9RJS - chains E and X of the 7 polymer chains in the assembly; structure by electron microscopy, 2.59 A resolution.

Chain E:
Molecule: PHIKZ123
From: Phikzvirus phiKZ
UniProtKB: Q8SD39 (Q8SD39_BPDPK); residues 1-543 here = UniProt positions 1-543
Amino-acid sequence (543 residues; each row starts with the number of its first residue):
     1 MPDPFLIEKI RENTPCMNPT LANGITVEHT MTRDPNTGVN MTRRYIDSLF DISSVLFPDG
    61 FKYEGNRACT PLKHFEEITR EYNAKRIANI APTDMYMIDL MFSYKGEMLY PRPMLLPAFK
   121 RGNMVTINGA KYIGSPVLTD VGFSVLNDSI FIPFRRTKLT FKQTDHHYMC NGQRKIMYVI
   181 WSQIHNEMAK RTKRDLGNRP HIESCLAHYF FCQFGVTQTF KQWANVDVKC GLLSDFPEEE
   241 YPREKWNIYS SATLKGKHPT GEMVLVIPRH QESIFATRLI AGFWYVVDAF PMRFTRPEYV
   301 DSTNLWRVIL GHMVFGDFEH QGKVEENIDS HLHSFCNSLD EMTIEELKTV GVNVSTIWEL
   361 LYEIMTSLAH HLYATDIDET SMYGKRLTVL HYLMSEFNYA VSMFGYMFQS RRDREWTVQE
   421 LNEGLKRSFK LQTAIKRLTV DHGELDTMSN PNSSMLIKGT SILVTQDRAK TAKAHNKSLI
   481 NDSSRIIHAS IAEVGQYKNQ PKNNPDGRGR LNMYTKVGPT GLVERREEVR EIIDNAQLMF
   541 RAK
Unresolved in the structure: 1, 192-200, 231-246, 253-262, 271-272, 316-319, 472-483, 543
Construct notes: conflict Gly197 (Asp in Q8SD39)

Chain X:
Molecule: DNA - atgagtaattttagtgaatgtatttgctatattgctatgtagacagttcccaaaagcctaaagttacaatatagg
Sequence (75 nucleotides; numbered 1 to 75; the number before each row is that of its first residue):
     1 ATGAGTAATT TTAGTGAATG TATTTGCTAT ATTGCTATGT AGACAGTTCC CAAAAGCCTA
    61 AAGTTACAAT ATAGG
Unresolved in the structure: 1-11, 32-35, 40-75

Chain E / chain X interface:
Contacting residue pairs (20):
  Ala84(E) - DG26(X)  phosphate contact
  Leu146(E) - DG39(X)  base contact
  Phe151(E) - DG39(X)  stacking on the base
  Arg155(E) - DT38(X)  hydrogen bond to the base
  Arg156(E) - DT38(X)  hydrogen bond to the base
  Thr157(E) - DT38(X)  base contact
  Lys158(E) - DT38(X)  base contact
  His185(E) - DT36(X)  stacking on the base
  Asn186(E) - DT36(X)  hydrogen bond to the base
  Asn186(E) - DA37(X)  sugar contact
  Glu187(E) - DT36(X)  sugar contact
  Lys190(E) - DT36(X)  hydrogen bond to the phosphate
  Lys190(E) - DA37(X)  salt bridge to the phosphate
  His331(E) - DT36(X)  base contact
  Ser334(E) - DT36(X)  hydrogen bond to the base
  Asn398(E) - DT38(X)  base contact
  Tyr399(E) - DT38(X)  phosphate contact
  Ser402(E) - DT38(X)  hydrogen bond to the base
  Tyr406(E) - DA37(X)  stacking on the base
  Gln466(E) - DG39(X)  hydrogen bond to the base
Also at the interface, not in a pair above, chain E (25 interface residues in all): Asn83, Ser144, Phe154, Thr160, Ile184, Ser330, Met403
Also at the interface, not in a pair above, chain X (6 interface residues in all): DC27

Overview:
Chain E and chain X form an interface of 25 and 6 residues respectively; the contacts include 7 hydrogen
bonds, 1 salt bridge and 3 aromatic stacking contacts. Among the polar pairs are Arg155(E)-DT38(X),
Arg156(E)-DT38(X) and Asn186(E)-DT36(X).
Chain E is PHIKZ123 (Phikzvirus phiKZ) and chain X is DNA -
atgagtaattttagtgaatgtatttgctatattgctatgtagacagttcccaaaagcctaaagttacaatatagg; the structure, Structure of the
Bacteriophage PhiKZ non-virion RNA Polymerase bound to an analogue of its promoter, was determined by electron
microscopy (same publication as 8QUE).
